PDB entry 7MPG | electron microscopy, 3.40 A resolution | chains A and B of the 9 polymer chains in the assembly

Chain A (and B):
Molecule: Fusion glycoprotein F0, Envelope glycoprotein
From: Human respiratory syncytial virus
Notes: chain B of this document is another copy of the same molecule, construct and numbering; everything in this record applies to it too
UniProt: chimeric construct of A0A0X8XQD7, M1E1E4: residues 26-513 from A0A0X8XQD7 (A0A0X8XQD7_HRSV) positions 16-503 (UniProt number = residue number - 10); residues 518-546 from M1E1E4 positions 1-29 (UniProt number = residue number - 517)
Chain sequence (496 residues; numbered 26 to 550; 29 numbers in that range are skipped by the numbering (no residue carries them; nothing is unmodelled there); the number before each row is that of its first residue):
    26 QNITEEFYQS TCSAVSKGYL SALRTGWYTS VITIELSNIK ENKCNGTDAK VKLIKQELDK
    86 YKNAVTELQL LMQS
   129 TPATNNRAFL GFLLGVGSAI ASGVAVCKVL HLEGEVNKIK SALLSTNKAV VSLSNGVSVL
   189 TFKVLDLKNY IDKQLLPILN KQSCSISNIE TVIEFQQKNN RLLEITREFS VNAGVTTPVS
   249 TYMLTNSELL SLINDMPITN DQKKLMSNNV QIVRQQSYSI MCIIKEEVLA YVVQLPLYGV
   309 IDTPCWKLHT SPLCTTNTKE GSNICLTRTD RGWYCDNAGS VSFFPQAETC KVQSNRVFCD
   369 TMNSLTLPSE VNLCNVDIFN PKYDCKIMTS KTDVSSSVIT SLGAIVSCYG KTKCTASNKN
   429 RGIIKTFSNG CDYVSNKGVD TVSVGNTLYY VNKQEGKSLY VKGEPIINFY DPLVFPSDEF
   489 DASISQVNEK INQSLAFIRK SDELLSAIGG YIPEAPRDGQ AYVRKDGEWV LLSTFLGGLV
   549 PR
Not modelled in the structure: 129-136, 514-550
Differences from the reference sequence: conflict Thr132 (Ala93 in A0A0X8XQD7), Val152 (Ile142 in A0A0X8XQD7), Gly546 (Ser29 in M1E1E4); engineered mutation Cys155 (Ser145 in A0A0X8XQD7), Phe190 (Ser180 in A0A0X8XQD7), Leu207 (Val197 in A0A0X8XQD7), Cys290 (Ser280 in A0A0X8XQD7); linker (514-517); expression tag (547-550)
Cystine bridges: Cys37-Cys439, Cys69-Cys212, Cys155-Cys290, Cys313-Cys343, Cys322-Cys333, Cys358-Cys367, Cys382-Cys393, Cys416-Cys422
What the authors report for this chain:
  - post-translational modification sites: Asn500

Chain A / chain B interface:
Residue-residue contacts (71; chain A residue first):
  Thr50(A) - Asn454(B)  hydrogen bond (side chain-backbone)
  Thr50(A) - Leu456(B)
  Trp52(A) - Tyr458(B)
  Ala74(A) - Glu218(B)
  Lys75(A) - Glu218(B)  hydrogen bond (backbone-side chain)
  Lys77(A) - Glu222(B)  salt bridge
  Leu78(A) - Ile221(B)  hydrophobic
  Glu82(A) - Gln225(B)
  Lys85(A) - Gln225(B)  hydrogen bond
  Glu92(A) - Thr249(B)
  Glu92(A) - Asn254(B)  hydrogen bond
  Leu95(A) - Ser275(B)
  Leu95(A) - Asn276(B)
  Leu95(A) - Val278(B)  hydrophobic
  Leu95(A) - Gln279(B)  hydrogen bond (backbone-side chain)
  Leu96(A) - Gln279(B)
  Gln98(A) - Gln361(B)  hydrogen bond
  Ser99(A) - Ser362(B)  hydrogen bond (backbone-side chain)
  Phe140(A) - Phe137(B)
  Phe140(A) - Phe488(B)  hydrophobic
  Leu141(A) - Met396(B)  hydrophobic
  Leu141(A) - Thr400(B)
  Leu141(A) - Ser404(B)
  Leu142(A) - Ser404(B)
  Gly143(A) - Ser405(B)
  Gly143(A) - Tyr457(B)
  Val144(A) - Ser405(B)
  Val144(A) - Val406(B)
  Val144(A) - Ile407(B)
  Gly145(A) - Ile407(B)
  Gly145(A) - Tyr457(B)
  Ser146(A) - Ile407(B)
  Ser146(A) - Tyr458(B)
  Ser146(A) - Asn460(B)  hydrogen bond
  Ala149(A) - Tyr458(B)  hydrophobic
  Ala149(A) - Val459(B)
  Ala149(A) - Asn460(B)
  Ser150(A) - Tyr458(B)
  Lys156(A) - Lys461(B)
  Asn183(A) - Lys427(B)
  Gly184(A) - Asn428(B)
  Val185(A) - Lys427(B)
  Val185(A) - Asn428(B)
  Arg235(A) - Thr249(B)
  Arg235(A) - Tyr250(B)
  Ser238(A) - Arg282(B)
  Val239(A) - Pro246(B)
  Asn240(A) - Gln283(B)
  Ala241(A) - Gln279(B)
  Ala241(A) - Gln283(B)
  Ala241(A) - Gln361(B)
  Asn345(A) - Asn454(B)  hydrogen bond
  Ala346(A) - Asn454(B)
  Ser350(A) - Asn454(B)
  Thr369(A) - Thr455(B)
  Met370(A) - Tyr457(B)
  Ser372(A) - Thr455(B)
  Leu373(A) - Ser403(B)
  Thr374(A) - Thr420(B)
  Thr374(A) - Gly453(B)
  Thr374(A) - Asn454(B)
  Lys390(A) - Glu328(B)
  Lys394(A) - Thr400(B)  hydrogen bond
  Glu487(A) - Asp486(B)
  Asp489(A) - Ser398(B)
  Asp489(A) - Asp486(B)
  Asp489(A) - Phe488(B)
  Gln494(A) - Lys399(B)
  Gln494(A) - Ser485(B)
  Gln494(A) - Asp486(B)  hydrogen bond
  Lys508(A) - Ser509(B)
Other interface residues (no listed pair), chain A (52 interface residues in all): Gln81, Ala153, Leu375, Ala490, Ser493, Lys498, Phe505
Other interface residues (no listed pair), chain B (50 interface residues in all): Asn277, Ile280, Val402, Asp448, Phe505, Ile506, Lys508

In short:
52 residues of chain A face 50 of chain B across their interface, with 11 hydrogen bonds and 1 salt bridge.
Polar contacts include Lys77(A)-Glu222(B), Thr50(A)-Asn454(B) and Lys75(A)-Glu218(B). From the paper: a
modification site at Asn500(A).
Both chains are Fusion glycoprotein F0, Envelope glycoprotein (Human respiratory syncytial virus). Entry 7MPG
(Cryo-EM structure of Prefusion-stabilized RSV F (DS-Cav1) in complex with Fab AM14) was determined by
electron microscopy together with 7MMN from the same study.
